2WNZ - chains A and C of the 4 polymer chains in the assembly; structure by X-ray diffraction, 1.85 A resolution.

Chain A (and C):
Name: N-acetylneuraminate lyase
From: Escherichia coli
Notes: EC 4.1.3.3; chain C of this document is another copy of the same molecule, construct and numbering; everything in this record applies to it too
UniProtKB: P0A6L4 (NANA_ECOLI); numbering as in UniProt (aligned over 2-297)
Chain sequence (304 residues; numbered -6 to 297; the number before each row is that of its first residue; numbers below 1 keep their minus sign (Met-6 is residue -6)):
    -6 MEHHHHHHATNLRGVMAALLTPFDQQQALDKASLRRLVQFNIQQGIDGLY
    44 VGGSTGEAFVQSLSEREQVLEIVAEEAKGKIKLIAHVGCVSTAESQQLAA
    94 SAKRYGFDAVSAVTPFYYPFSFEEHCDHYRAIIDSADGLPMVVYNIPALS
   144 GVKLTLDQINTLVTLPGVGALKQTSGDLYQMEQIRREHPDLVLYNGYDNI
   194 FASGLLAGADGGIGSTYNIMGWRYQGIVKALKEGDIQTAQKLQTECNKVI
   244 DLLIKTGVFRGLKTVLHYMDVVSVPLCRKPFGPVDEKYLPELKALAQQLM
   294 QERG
Unresolved in the structure: -6 to -5 (chain C: -6 to 1, 297)
Modified / non-standard residues: Lys165 ((2S)-2-amino-6-[(1-hydroxy-1-oxo-propan-2-ylidene)amino]hexanoic acid; KPI)
Differences from the reference sequence: expression tag (-6 to 1); conflict Asn192 (Glu in P0A6L4)
Curated features (UniProtKB/Swiss-Prot):
  - active site: Tyr137 (Proton donor), Lys165 (Schiff-base intermediate with substrate)
  - binding site (aceneuramate): Ser47, Thr48, Thr167, Gly189, Asp191, Ser208
  - binding site (pyruvate): Ser47, Thr48
  - binding site (aldehydo-N-acetyl-D-mannosamine): Thr167, Gly189, Asp191, Ser208
  - site (Required to correctly position the proton donor): Ser47, Tyr110
  - mutagenesis: Ser47 (S47A: 21-fold decrease in catalytic efficiency for the cleavage of Neu5Ac; S47C: 40-fold decrease in catalytic efficiency for the cleavage of Neu5Ac ...), Thr48 (T48A/S: Slight increase in catalytic efficiency for the cleavage of Neu5Ac), Tyr110 (Y110A: 40-fold decrease in catalytic efficiency for the cleavage of Neu5Ac; Y110F: No significant change in kinetic parameters for the cleavage of Neu5Ac), Tyr137 (Y137A: Loss of Neu5Ac cleavage activity. Is still able to form a Schiff base with the substrate; Y137F: Retains very low Neu5Ac cleavage activity), Leu142 (L142R: Changes substrate preference. Maintains much of its original N-acetylneuraminate lyase activity, but shows a 19-fold increase in condensation of L-aspartate beta-semialdehyde (L-ASA) and ...), Thr167 (T167A: 4-fold decrease in catalytic efficiency for the cleavage of Neu5Ac; T167S: No significant change in kinetic parameters for the cleavage of Neu5Ac), Phe252 (F252A/Y: No significant change in kinetic parameters for the cleavage of Neu5Ac)
Reported in the primary citation:
  - catalytic residues: Lys165

Interface between chain A and chain C:
Contacting residue pairs (51):
  Gly169(A) - Gly169(C)
  Leu171(A) - Leu171(C)  hydrophobic
  Leu171(A) - Ile193(C)
  Leu171(A) - Ser196(C)
  Tyr172(A) - Asn192(C)
  Tyr172(A) - Ile193(C)
  Tyr172(A) - Asn240(C)
  Tyr172(A) - Ile243(C)
  Tyr172(A) - Asp244(C)  hydrogen bond
  Tyr172(A) - Ile247(C)
  Glu175(A) - Thr237(C)
  Glu175(A) - Asn240(C)
  Gln176(A) - Asp244(C)
  Arg179(A) - Thr237(C)
  Arg179(A) - Asn240(C)
  Arg179(A) - Lys241(C)
  Arg179(A) - Asp244(C)  salt bridge
  Asn192(A) - Tyr172(C)
  Ile193(A) - Leu171(C)
  Ile193(A) - Tyr172(C)
  Ala195(A) - Leu199(C)
  Ser196(A) - Leu171(C)
  Ser196(A) - Ser196(C)  hydrogen bond (backbone-side chain)
  Ser196(A) - Leu199(C)
  Ser196(A) - Ala200(C)
  Leu198(A) - Gln233(C)
  Leu199(A) - Ala195(C)
  Leu199(A) - Ser196(C)
  Leu199(A) - Leu199(C)  hydrophobic
  Leu199(A) - Ile229(C)  hydrophobic
  Leu199(A) - Gln233(C)  hydrogen bond (backbone-side chain)
  Ala200(A) - Ser196(C)
  Leu224(A) - Ile229(C)
  Gly227(A) - Gly227(C)
  Gly227(A) - Ile229(C)
  Ile229(A) - Leu199(C)  hydrophobic
  Ile229(A) - Leu224(C)
  Ile229(A) - Gly227(C)
  Ile229(A) - Ile229(C)  hydrophobic
  Gln233(A) - Leu198(C)
  Gln233(A) - Leu199(C)  hydrogen bond (side chain-backbone)
  Thr237(A) - Glu175(C)
  Thr237(A) - Arg179(C)
  Asn240(A) - Tyr172(C)
  Asn240(A) - Glu175(C)
  Asn240(A) - Arg179(C)
  Lys241(A) - Arg179(C)
  Asp244(A) - Tyr172(C)  hydrogen bond
  Asp244(A) - Gln176(C)
  Asp244(A) - Arg179(C)  salt bridge
  Ile247(A) - Tyr172(C)
Other interface residues (no listed pair), chain A (23 interface residues in all): Ile243

Overview:
The chain A/chain C interface involves 23 residues from each chain, with 5 hydrogen bonds and 2 salt bridges.
Polar pairs include Arg179(A)-Asp244(C), Tyr172(A)-Asp244(C) and Ser196(A)-Ser196(C). UniProt lists
active-site residues Tyr137(A) and Lys165(A), 6 aceneuramate-binding residues, pyruvate-binding residues
Ser47(A) and Thr48(A) and 4 aldehydo-N-acetyl-D-mannosamine-binding residues on chain A. The paper reports the
catalytic residue Lys165(A).
Chain A and chain C are both N-acetylneuraminate lyase (Escherichia coli); the structure, Structure of the
E192N mutant of E. coli N-acetylneuraminic acid lyase in complex with pyruvate in ..., was determined by X-ray
diffraction (same publication as 2WNN, 2WNQ, 2WO5 and 2WPB).
